8OI1 - chains Z and a of the 28 polymer chains in the assembly; structure by X-ray diffraction, 2.95 A resolution.

[Chain Z]
Protein: Proteasome subunit beta type-6
Organism: Saccharomyces cerevisiae
UniProtKB: P23724 (PSB6_YEAST); residues 1-222 here correspond to UniProt positions 20-241 (UniProt number = residue number + 19)
Chain sequence (222 residues; each row starts with the number of its first residue):
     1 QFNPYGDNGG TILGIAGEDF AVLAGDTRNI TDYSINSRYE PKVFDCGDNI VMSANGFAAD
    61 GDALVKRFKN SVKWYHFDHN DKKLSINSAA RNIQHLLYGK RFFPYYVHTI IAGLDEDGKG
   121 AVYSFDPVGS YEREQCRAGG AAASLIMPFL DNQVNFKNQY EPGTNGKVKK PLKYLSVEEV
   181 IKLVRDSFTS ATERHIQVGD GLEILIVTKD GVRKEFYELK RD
Bound ions: Mg2+: Thr192, His195, Val198
Ligand contacts: VOX (N-[(2S,3R)-1-[[(5S,8S,10S)-5-methyl-10-oxidanyl-2,7-bis(oxidanylidene)-1,6-diazacyclododec-8-yl]amino]-3-oxidanyl-1-oxidanylidene-butan-2-yl]-7-[4-[2-(4-methylphenyl)hydrazinyl]phenyl]heptanamide): Pro4, Tyr5, Phe102, Phe103, Pro104, Tyr106, Asp126, Pro127, Val128, Ser130

[Chain a]
Protein: Proteasome subunit beta type-7
Organism: Saccharomyces cerevisiae
UniProtKB: P30657 (PSB7_YEAST); residues -12 to 233 here correspond to UniProt positions 21-266 (UniProt number = residue number + 33)
Chain sequence (246 residues; numbered -12 to 233; the number before each row is that of its first residue; numbers below 1 keep their minus sign (Thr-12 is residue -12)):
   -12 TQIANAGASP MVNTQQPIVT GTSVISMKYD NGVIIAADNL GSYGSLLRFN GVERLIPVGD
    48 NTVVGISGDI SDMQHIERLL KDLVTENAYD NPLADAEEAL EPSYIFEYLA TVMYQRRSKM
   108 NPLWNAIIVA GVQSNGDQFL RYVNLLGVTY SSPTLATGFG AHMANPLLRK VVDRESDIPK
   168 TTVQVAEEAI VNAMRVLYYR DARSSRNFSL AIIDKNTGLT FKKNLQVENM KWDFAKDIKG
   228 YGTQKI
Disordered / not traced: -12 to 0

[Chain Z / chain a interface]
Residue-residue contacts (43):
  Gln1(Z) with Thr1(a)
  Phe2(Z) with Thr1(a); Arg104(a); Met107(a); Pro109(a), hydrophobic; Trp111(a), hydrophobic; Leu133(a), hydrophobic
  Asn3(Z) with Leu133(a)
  Pro4(Z) with Arg104(a), hydrogen bond (backbone-side chain); Met107(a), hydrophobic; Leu133(a)
  Tyr5(Z) with Arg104(a)
  Asn8(Z) with Val135(a)
  Asn29(Z) with Tyr137(a)
  Ser34(Z) with His149(a), hydrogen bond
  Ile35(Z) with Arg156(a), hydrogen bond (backbone-side chain)
  Asn36(Z) with Tyr137(a); Ser139(a); Arg156(a)
  Ser37(Z) with Ser138(a), hydrogen bond (side chain-backbone); Ser139(a)
  Tyr39(Z) with Ser138(a)
  Glu40(Z) with Arg128(a), salt bridge; Tyr137(a); Ser138(a), hydrogen bond (side chain-backbone)
  Phe57(Z) with Arg104(a); Leu133(a); Val135(a), hydrophobic
  Ala59(Z) with Tyr101(a); Leu133(a); Gly134(a); Val135(a)
  Asp60(Z) with Tyr101(a), hydrogen bond; Arg104(a), salt bridge
  Asp62(Z) with Thr136(a)
  Ala63(Z) with Tyr101(a)
  Lys66(Z) with Glu94(a), salt bridge
  Phe103(Z) with Arg104(a); Ser105(a)
  Tyr105(Z) with Tyr101(a)
  Glu218(Z) with Arg161(a), salt bridge
  Arg221(Z) with Asp160(a), salt bridge; Arg161(a)
Also at the interface, not in a pair above, chain Z (24 interface residues in all): Arg38
Also at the interface, not in a pair above, chain a (22 interface residues in all): Leu132, Leu142

[Overview]
Chain Z and chain a form an interface of 24 and 22 residues respectively; the contacts include 6 hydrogen
bonds and 5 salt bridges. Polar contacts include Glu40(Z)-Arg128(a), Asp60(Z)-Arg104(a) and Lys66(Z)-Glu94(a).
Ligands of chain Z: compound VOX. Thr192(Z), His195(Z) and Val198(Z) coordinate Mg2+.
Here chain Z is Proteasome subunit beta type-6 and chain a is Proteasome subunit beta type-7, both from
Saccharomyces cerevisiae. Entry 8OI1 (Yeast 20S proteasome in complex with a photoswitchable cepafungin
derivative (transCep4)) was determined by X-ray diffraction, deposited together with 8OHZ.
